PDB entry 1QFO | X-ray diffraction, 1.85 A resolution | chain A

Chain A:
Protein: Protein (sialoadhesin)
From: Mus musculus
Notes: fragment: n-terminal sialic acid-binding domain
Sequence (119 residues; row label = number of the first residue in the row):
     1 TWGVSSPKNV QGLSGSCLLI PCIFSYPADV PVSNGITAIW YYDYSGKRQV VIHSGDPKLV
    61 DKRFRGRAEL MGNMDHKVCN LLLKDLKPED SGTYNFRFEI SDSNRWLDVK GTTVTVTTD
Unresolved in the structure: 33-34, 102, 119
Disulfide bonds: Cys22-Cys79

In short:
Chain A is Protein (sialoadhesin) (Mus musculus); the structure, N-terminal domain of sialoadhesin (mouse) in
complex with 3'sialyllactose, was determined by X-ray diffraction (same publication as 1QFP).
